Entry 2NP1 (X-ray diffraction, 2.00 A resolution); this record covers chain A.

# Chain A
Molecule: Nitrophorin 1
Organism: Rhodnius prolixus
UniProt: Q26239 (NP1_RHOPR); residues 1-184 here correspond to UniProt positions 24-207 (UniProt number = residue number + 23)
Chain sequence (184 residues; each row starts with the number of its first residue):
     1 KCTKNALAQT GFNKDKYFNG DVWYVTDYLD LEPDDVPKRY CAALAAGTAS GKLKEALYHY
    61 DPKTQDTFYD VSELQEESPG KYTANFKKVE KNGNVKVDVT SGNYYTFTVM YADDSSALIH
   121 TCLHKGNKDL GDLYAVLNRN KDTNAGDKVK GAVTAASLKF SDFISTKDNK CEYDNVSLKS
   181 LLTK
Disulfides: Cys-2/Cys-122, Cys-41/Cys-171
Metal / ion sites: heme Fe: His-59 (together with ammonium ion)
Small-molecule neighbours:
  - dihydrogenphosphate ion (2HP): Asp-113, Ser-115, Ser-116, Lys-148
  - heme (HEM): Val-25, Tyr-28, Asp-30, Asp-34, Tyr-40, Ala-42, Leu-44, Leu-57, His-59, Phe-68, Asp-70, Phe-86, Lys-88, Tyr-105, Ile-119, Thr-121, Leu-123, Lys-125, Leu-133
UniProt features mapped onto this chain:
  - binding site (heme): His-59

# In short
Ligands of chain A: heme and dihydrogenphosphate ion. From UniProt: heme-binding residue His-59.
Chain A is Nitrophorin 1 (Rhodnius prolixus); the structure, Crystal structure of nitrophorin 1 from rhodnius
prolixus, was determined by X-ray diffraction (same publication as 1NP1 and 3NP1).
